6IPU - chains E and I of the 10 polymer chains in the assembly; structure by X-ray diffraction, 1.99 A resolution.

Chain E:
Name: Histone H3.1
Organism: Homo sapiens
UniProtKB: P68431 (H31_HUMAN); residues 38-135 here correspond to UniProt positions 39-136 (UniProt number = residue number + 1)
Amino-acid sequence (98 residues; row label = number of the first residue in the row):
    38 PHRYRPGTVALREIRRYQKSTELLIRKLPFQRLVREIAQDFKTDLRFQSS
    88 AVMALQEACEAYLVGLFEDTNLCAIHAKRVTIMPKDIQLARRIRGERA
Metal / ion sites: Mn2+: Asp77 (shared with 1 residue of chain D)

Chain I:
Molecule: 145-nt DNA strand
Organism: Homo sapiens
Sequence (145 nucleotides; each row starts with the number of its first residue; numbers below 1 keep their minus sign (DA-72 is residue -72)):
   -72 ATCAATATCCACCTGCAGATACTACCAAAAGTGTATTTGGAAACTGCTCC
   -22 ATCAAAAGGCATGTTCAGCTGAATCAGCTGAACATGCCTTTTGATGGAGC
    28 AGTTTCCAAATACACTTTTGGTAGTATCTGCAGGTGGATATTGAT

How chain E and chain I interact:
Contacting residue pairs (27):
  His39(E) - DT-67(I)  sugar contact
  Arg40(E) - DA9(I)  hydrogen bond to the base
  Arg40(E) - DC10(I)  hydrogen bond to the sugar
  Tyr41(E) - DT-67(I)  sugar contact
  Tyr41(E) - DA-66(I)  sugar contact
  Tyr41(E) - DA9(I)  phosphate contact
  Tyr41(E) - DC10(I)  hydrogen bond to the phosphate
  Arg42(E) - DA9(I)  phosphate contact
  Pro43(E) - DA8(I)  phosphate contact
  Pro43(E) - DA9(I)  sugar contact
  Gly44(E) - DA8(I)  hydrogen bond to the phosphate
  Gly44(E) - DA9(I)  hydrogen bond to the phosphate
  Thr45(E) - DA9(I)  hydrogen bond to the phosphate
  Val46(E) - DA9(I)  hydrogen bond to the phosphate
  Val46(E) - DC10(I)  phosphate contact
  Ala47(E) - DA9(I)  hydrogen bond to the phosphate
  Arg49(E) - DA-66(I)  phosphate contact
  Arg49(E) - DT-65(I)  phosphate contact
  Arg63(E) - DT17(I)  phosphate contact
  Arg63(E) - DT18(I)  salt bridge to the phosphate
  Lys64(E) - DT18(I)  hydrogen bond to the phosphate
  Leu65(E) - DT17(I)  phosphate contact
  Leu65(E) - DT18(I)  hydrogen bond to the phosphate
  Pro66(E) - DT17(I)  phosphate contact
  Arg69(E) - DT17(I)  salt bridge to the phosphate
  Arg83(E) - DG26(I)  hydrogen bond to the sugar
  Arg83(E) - DC27(I)  sugar contact
Interface residues without a listed pair, chain E (19 interface residues in all): Lys56, Lys115, Thr118
Interface residues without a listed pair, chain I (14 interface residues in all): DA-68, DC-64, DG-2, DG7

In short:
19 residues of chain E and 14 residues of chain I are in contact, with 11 hydrogen bonds and 2 salt bridges.
Among the polar pairs are Arg40(E)-DA9(I), Arg40(E)-DC10(I) and Arg83(E)-DG26(I).
Here chain E is Histone H3.1 and chain I is a 145-nt DNA strand, both from Homo sapiens. Entry 6IPU (Human
nucleosome core particle containing 145 bp of DNA) was determined by X-ray diffraction together with 6JXD,
6K1I, 6K1J and 6K1K from the same study.
